1BPX - chains T and A of the 4 polymer chains in the assembly; structure by X-ray diffraction, 2.40 A resolution.

== Chain T ==
Molecule: 16-nt DNA strand
Sequence (16 nucleotides; numbered 1 to 16; the number before each row is that of its first residue):
     1 CCGACGGCGCATCAGC

== Chain A ==
Name: Protein (DNA polymerase beta)
From: Homo sapiens
Notes: EC 2.7.7.7
Reference sequence: P06746 (DPOB_HUMAN); residues 2-335 here correspond to UniProt positions 1-334 (UniProt number = residue number - 1)
Amino-acid sequence (335 residues; each row starts with the number of its first residue):
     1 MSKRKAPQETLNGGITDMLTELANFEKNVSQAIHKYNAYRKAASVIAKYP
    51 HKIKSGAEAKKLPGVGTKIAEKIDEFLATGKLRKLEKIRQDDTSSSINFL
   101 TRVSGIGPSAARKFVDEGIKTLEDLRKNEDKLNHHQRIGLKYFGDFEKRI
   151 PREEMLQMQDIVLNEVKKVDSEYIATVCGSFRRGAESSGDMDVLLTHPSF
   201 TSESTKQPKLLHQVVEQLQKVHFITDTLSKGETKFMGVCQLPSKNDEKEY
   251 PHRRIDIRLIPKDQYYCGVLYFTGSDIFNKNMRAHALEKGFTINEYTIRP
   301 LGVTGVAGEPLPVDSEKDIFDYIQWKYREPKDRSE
Not modelled in the structure: 1-4
Metal / ion sites: Na+ site 1: Lys60, Leu62, Val65 (shared with 1 residue of chain D); Na+ site 2: Thr101, Val103, Ile106 (shared with 1 residue of chain P)

== How chain T and chain A interact ==
Contacting residue pairs - 14 pairs, chain T then chain A:
  DC5(T) with His34(A), stacking on the base
  DG6(T) with Tyr271(A), hydrogen bond to the base
  DC8(T) with Tyr296(A), sugar contact
  DG9(T) with Thr233(A), hydrogen bond to the phosphate; Lys234(A), hydrogen bond to the sugar
  DC10(T) with Ser229(A), phosphate contact; Lys230(A), hydrogen bond to the phosphate; Gly231(A), phosphate contact; Glu232(A), phosphate contact; Thr233(A), hydrogen bond to the phosphate; Lys234(A), hydrogen bond to the phosphate
  DA11(T) with Ser229(A), phosphate contact; Lys230(A), hydrogen bond to the phosphate
  DT12(T) with Asn133(A), phosphate contact
Other interface residues (no listed pair), chain A (12 interface residues in all): His134, Leu228

== In short ==
7 residues of chain T face 12 of chain A across their interface, with 7 hydrogen bonds and 1 aromatic stacking
contact. Among the polar pairs are DG6(T)-Tyr271(A), DG9(T)-Lys234(A) and DG9(T)-Thr233(A). The Na+ site 2 is
built by Thr101(A), Val103(A) and Ile106(A).
Here chain T is a 16-nt DNA strand and chain A is Protein (DNA polymerase beta) (Homo sapiens). Entry 1BPX
(DNA polymerase beta/DNA complex) was determined by X-ray diffraction together with 1BPY and 1BPZ from the
same study.
